PDB entry 8DH2 | X-ray diffraction, 2.90 A resolution | chains B and C of the 4 polymer chains in the assembly

Chain B:
Protein: T7 RNA polymerase
Source organism: Escherichia phage T7
Notes: EC 2.7.7.6
UniProt: P00573 (RPOL_BPT7); residue numbers follow UniProt; this construct covers 1-883
Amino-acid sequence (883 residues; numbered 1 to 883; the number before each row is that of its first residue):
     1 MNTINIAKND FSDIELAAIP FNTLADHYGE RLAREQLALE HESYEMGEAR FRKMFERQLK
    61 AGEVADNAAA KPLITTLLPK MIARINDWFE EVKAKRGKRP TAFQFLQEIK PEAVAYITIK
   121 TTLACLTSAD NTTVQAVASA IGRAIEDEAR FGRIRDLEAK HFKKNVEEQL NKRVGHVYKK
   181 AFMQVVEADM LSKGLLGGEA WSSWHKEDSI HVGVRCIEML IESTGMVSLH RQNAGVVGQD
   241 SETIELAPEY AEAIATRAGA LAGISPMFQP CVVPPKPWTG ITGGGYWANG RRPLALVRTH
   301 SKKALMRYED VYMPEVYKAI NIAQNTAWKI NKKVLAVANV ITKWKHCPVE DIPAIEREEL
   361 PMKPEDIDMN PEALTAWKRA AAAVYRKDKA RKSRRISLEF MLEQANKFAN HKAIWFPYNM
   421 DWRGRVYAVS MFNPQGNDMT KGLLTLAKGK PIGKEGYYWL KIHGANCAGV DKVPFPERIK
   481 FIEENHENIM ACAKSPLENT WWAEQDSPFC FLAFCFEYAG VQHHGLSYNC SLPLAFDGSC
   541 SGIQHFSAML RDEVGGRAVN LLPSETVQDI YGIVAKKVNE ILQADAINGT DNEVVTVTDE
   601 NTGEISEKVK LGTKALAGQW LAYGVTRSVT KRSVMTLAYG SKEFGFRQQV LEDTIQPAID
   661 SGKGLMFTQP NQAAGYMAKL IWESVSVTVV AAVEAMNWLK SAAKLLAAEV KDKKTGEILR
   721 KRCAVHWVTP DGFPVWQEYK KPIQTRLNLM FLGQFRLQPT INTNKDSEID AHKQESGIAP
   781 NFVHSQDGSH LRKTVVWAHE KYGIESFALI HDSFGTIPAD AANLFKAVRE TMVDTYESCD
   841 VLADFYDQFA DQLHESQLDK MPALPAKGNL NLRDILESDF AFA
Disordered / not traced: 356-371, 755-765
Small-molecule neighbours: triphosphate (3PO): Lys472, Asp569, Tyr571, Arg627, Lys631, Met635
Curated features (UniProtKB/Swiss-Prot):
  - active site: Asp537, Lys631, Asp812
  - mutagenesis: Lys172 (K172L/G: No change in activity), Pro563 (P563A/T: Inactivated), Tyr571 (Y571S: Inactivated), Lys631 (K631G: Partially inactivated; K631L: Partially inactivated; K631R: Partially inactivated), Thr636 (T636P: Inactivated), Tyr639 (Y639D: Inactivated), Phe646 (F646C: Inactivated)
What the authors report for this chain:
  - mutagenesis - Y639F: decreased catalytic activity on all scaffolds we tested
  - mutagenesis - M635A: unchanged catalytic activity on natural ATP incorporation
  - mutagenesis - M635K: abolished catalytic activity on UBP incorporation

Chain C:
Molecule: 12-nt RNA strand
Sequence (12 nucleotides; row label = number of the first residue in the row; numbers below 1 keep their minus sign (A-3 is residue -3)):
    -3 AACUGCGGCG AU
Disordered / not traced: -3 to 0

How chain B and chain C interact:
Pairs across the interface (27):
  Glu168(B) - G3(C)  phosphate contact
  Asn171(B) - C2(C)  sugar contact
  Asn171(B) - G3(C)  sugar contact
  Lys172(B) - G3(C)  phosphate contact
  Lys172(B) - G4(C)  salt bridge to the phosphate
  Arg386(B) - G4(C)  salt bridge to the phosphate
  Arg386(B) - C5(C)  salt bridge to the phosphate
  Lys389(B) - G3(C)  hydrogen bond to the sugar
  Lys389(B) - G4(C)  hydrogen bond to the sugar
  Ala390(B) - G4(C)  sugar contact
  Ala390(B) - C5(C)  sugar contact
  Ser393(B) - G4(C)  hydrogen bond to the sugar
  Ser393(B) - C5(C)  sugar contact
  Arg394(B) - C5(C)  hydrogen bond to the phosphate
  Arg394(B) - G6(C)  salt bridge to the phosphate
  Arg425(B) - U8(C)  hydrogen bond to the base
  Gln435(B) - A7(C)  hydrogen bond to the sugar
  Gly436(B) - A7(C)  sugar contact
  Asn437(B) - G6(C)  phosphate contact
  Asn437(B) - A7(C)  sugar contact
  Lys441(B) - U8(C)  salt bridge to the phosphate
  Tyr639(B) - U8(C)  hydrogen bond to the base
  Leu752(B) - G1(C)  base contact
  Ile810(B) - A7(C)  sugar contact
  Ile810(B) - U8(C)  sugar contact
  His811(B) - U8(C)  sugar contact
  Asp812(B) - U8(C)  hydrogen bond to the sugar
Other interface residues (no listed pair), chain B (20 interface residues in all): Val174, His784

Summary:
Chain B and chain C form an interface of 20 and 8 residues respectively; the contacts include 8 hydrogen bonds
and 5 salt bridges. Among the polar pairs are Arg425(B)-U8(C), Tyr639(B)-U8(C) and Lys389(B)-G3(C). From the
paper: Y639F of chain B reduces catalytic activity on all scaffolds we tested; M635K of chain B abolishes
catalytic activity on UBP incorporation.
Here chain B is T7 RNA polymerase (Escherichia phage T7) and chain C is a 12-nt RNA strand. Entry 8DH2 (T7 RNA
polymerase elongation complex with unnatural base dDs-ATP mismatch) was determined by X-ray diffraction (same
publication as 8DH0, 8DH3, 8DH4 and 8DH5).
